Entry 4Z6F (X-ray diffraction, 2.44 A resolution); this record covers chains A and T of the 4 polymer chains in the assembly.

[Chain A]
Molecule: DNA polymerase beta
Organism: Homo sapiens
Notes: EC 2.7.7.7, 4.2.99.-
UniProtKB: P06746 (DPOLB_HUMAN); residues 1-335 here = UniProt positions 1-335
Chain sequence (335 residues; row label = number of the first residue in the row):
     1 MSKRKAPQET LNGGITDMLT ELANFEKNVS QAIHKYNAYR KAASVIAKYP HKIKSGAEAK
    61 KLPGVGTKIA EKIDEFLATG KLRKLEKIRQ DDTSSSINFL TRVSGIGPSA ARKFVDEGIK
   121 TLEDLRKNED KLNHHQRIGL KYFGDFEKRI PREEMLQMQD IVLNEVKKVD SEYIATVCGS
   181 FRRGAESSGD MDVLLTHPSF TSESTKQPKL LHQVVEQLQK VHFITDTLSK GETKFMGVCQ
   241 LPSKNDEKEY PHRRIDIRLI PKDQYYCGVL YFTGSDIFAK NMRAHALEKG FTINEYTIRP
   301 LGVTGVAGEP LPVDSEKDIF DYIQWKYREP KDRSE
Disordered / not traced: 1-9
Construct notes: engineered mutation Ala279 (Asn in P06746)
UniProt features mapped onto this chain:
  - region: Arg183 to Asp192 (DNA-binding)
  - active site: Lys72 (Nucleophile)
  - binding site (K(+)): Lys60, Leu62, Val65, Thr101, Val103, Ile106
  - binding site (Na(+)): Lys60, Leu62, Val65, Thr101, Val103, Ile106
  - binding site (dATP): Arg149, Ser180, Arg183, Gly189, Asp190
  - binding site (dCTP): Arg149, Ser180, Arg183, Gly189, Asp190
  - binding site (dGTP): Arg149, Ser180, Arg183, Gly189, Asp190, Asp192
  - binding site (dTTP): Arg149, Ser180, Arg183, Gly189, Asp190
  - binding site (Mg(2+)): Asp190, Asp192, Asp256
  - modified residue: Lys72 (N6-acetyllysine), Arg83 (Omega-N-methylarginine), Arg152 (Omega-N-methylarginine)
  - cross-link (Glycyl lysine isopeptide (Lys-Gly)): Lys41 (interchain with G-Cter in ubiquitin), Lys61 (interchain with G-Cter in ubiquitin), Lys81 (interchain with G-Cter in ubiquitin)
  - natural variant: Leu22 (L22P: Found in a gastric cancer sample; uncertain significance), Tyr39 (Y39C: Found in a gastric cancer sample; uncertain significance), Gly118 (G118V: Decreased DNA-directed DNA polymerase activity), Arg137 (R137Q: Decreased function in base-excision repair), Arg149 (R149I: Decreased DNA-directed DNA polymerase activity), Asp160 (D160N: Found in a gastric cancer sample; uncertain significance), Cys239 (C239R: Found in a gastric cancer sample; uncertain significance), Lys289 (K289M: Found in a colon cancer sample; uncertain significance), Asn294 (N294D: Found in a gastric cancer sample; uncertain significance), Glu295 (E295K: Found in a gastric cancer sample; uncertain significance)
  - mutagenesis: Phe25 (F25W: No effect on 5'-dRP lyase activity. Decreased ssDNA binding), His34 (H34G: Decreased 5'-dRP lyase activity. Decreased ssDNA binding), Lys35 (K35A: Decreased 5'-dRP lyase activity. Decreased ssDNA binding. Loss of 5'-dRP lyase activity; when associated with A-68 and A-72. Decreased ssDNA binding; when associated with A-68 and A-72 ...), Tyr39 (Y39F: No effect on 5'-dRP lyase activity; Y39Q: Abolishes DNA polymerase and 5'-dRP lyase activity), Lys41 (K41R: Abolishes ubiquitination; when associated with R-61 and R-81), Lys60 (K60A: Decreased 5'-dRP lyase activity. Decreased ssDNA binding), Lys61 (K61R: Abolishes ubiquitination; when associated with R-41 and R-81), Lys68 (K68A: No effect on 5'-dRP lyase activity. Decreased ssDNA binding. Loss of 5'-dRP lyase activity; when associated with A-35 and A-72. Decreased ssDNA binding; when associated with A-35 and A-72 ...), Glu71 (E71Q: No effect on 5'-dRP lyase activity. No effect on structure shown by circular dichroism. No effect on ssDNA binding), Lys72 (K72A: Severely reduced 5'-dRP lyase activity. Does not affect ssDNA binding. Loss of 5'-dRP lyase activity; when associated with A-35 and A-68. Decreased ssDNA binding ...), Glu75 (E75A: Slightly decreased 5'-dRP lyase activity. Decreased ssDNA binding. No effect on structure shown by circular dichroism), Lys81 (K81R: Abolishes ubiquitination; when associated with R-41 and R-61), 5 further mutagenesis entries in UniProt
Bound ions: Na+ site 1: Lys60, Leu62, Val65 (shared with 1 residue of chain D); Na+ site 2: Thr101, Val103, Ile106 (shared with 1 residue of chain P); Mn2+ site 1: Asp190, Asp192 (together with 1FZ); Mn2+ site 2: Asp190, Asp192, Asp256 (together with 1FZ) (shared with 1 residue of chain P)
Small-molecule neighbours: 1FZ (5'-O-[(R)-hydroxy{[(R)-hydroxy(phosphonooxy)phosphoryl]amino}phosphoryl]thymidine): Arg149, Gly179, Ser180, Arg183, Ser188, Gly189, Asp190, Asp192, Asp256, Tyr271, Phe272, Thr273, Gly274, Ser275, Asp276, Ala279
Reported in the primary citation:
  - mutagenesis - N279A (3-fold): increased catalytic activity on dG:dCTP
  - mutagenesis - N279A (2-fold): decreased catalytic activity on dG:dTTP
  - mutagenesis - N279A (3-fold): increased catalytic activity on Mn2+

[Chain T]
Molecule: 16-nt DNA strand
Sequence (16 nucleotides; row label = number of the first residue in the row):
     1 CCGACXTCGC ATCAGC
Modified / non-standard residues: 6OG (6-O-methyl guanosine-5'-monophosphate) at position 6

[Interface between chain A and chain T]
Contacting residue pairs - 27 pairs, chain A then chain T:
  His34(A) - DC5(T)  stacking on the base
  Arg40(A) - 6OG_6(T)  base contact
  Asn133(A) - DT12(T)  phosphate contact
  Ser229(A) - DC10(T)  phosphate contact
  Ser229(A) - DA11(T)  sugar contact
  Lys230(A) - DC10(T)  hydrogen bond to the phosphate
  Lys230(A) - DA11(T)  hydrogen bond to the phosphate
  Gly231(A) - DC10(T)  phosphate contact
  Glu232(A) - DC10(T)  hydrogen bond to the phosphate
  Thr233(A) - DG9(T)  hydrogen bond to the phosphate
  Thr233(A) - DC10(T)  hydrogen bond to the phosphate
  Lys234(A) - DG9(T)  hydrogen bond to the base
  Lys234(A) - DC10(T)  hydrogen bond to the phosphate
  Arg258(A) - DG9(T)  sugar contact
  Ala279(A) - 6OG_6(T)  base contact
  Lys280(A) - 6OG_6(T)  salt bridge to the phosphate
  Arg283(A) - 6OG_6(T)  base contact
  Arg283(A) - DT7(T)  hydrogen bond to the sugar
  Leu287(A) - 6OG_6(T)  phosphate contact
  Leu287(A) - DT7(T)  phosphate contact
  Thr292(A) - DT7(T)  hydrogen bond to the phosphate
  Ile293(A) - DT7(T)  sugar contact
  Asn294(A) - DT7(T)  phosphate contact
  Asn294(A) - DC8(T)  hydrogen bond to the phosphate
  Glu295(A) - DC8(T)  sugar contact
  Tyr296(A) - DC8(T)  phosphate contact
  Tyr296(A) - DG9(T)  hydrogen bond to the phosphate
Other interface residues (no listed pair), chain A (23 interface residues in all): His134, Leu228, Asp276, Ala284

[Summary]
23 residues of chain A face 8 of chain T across their interface; the contacts include 11 hydrogen bonds, 1
salt bridge and 1 aromatic stacking contact. Among the polar pairs are Lys234(A)-DG9(T), Arg283(A)-DT7(T) and
Lys230(A)-DC10(T). The paper reports that N279A of chain A increases catalytic activity on dG:dCTP; N279A of
chain A reduces catalytic activity on dG:dTTP.
Chain A is DNA polymerase beta (Homo sapiens) and chain T is a 16-nt DNA strand; the structure, Structure of
human DNA polymerase beta 279NA mutant complexed with G in the template base paired ..., was determined by
X-ray diffraction (same publication as 4Z6C, 4Z6D and 4Z6E).
